Entry 9C1Z (X-ray diffraction, 2.00 A resolution); this record covers chains A and B.

== Chain A (and B) ==
Molecule: Nitric oxide synthase, endothelial
From: Homo sapiens
Notes: EC 1.14.13.39; chain B of this document is another copy of the same molecule, construct and numbering; everything in this record applies to it too
UniProtKB: P29474 (NOS3_HUMAN), isoform P29474-3; numbering as in UniProt (aligned over 41-480)
Sequence (440 residues; row label = number of the first residue in the row):
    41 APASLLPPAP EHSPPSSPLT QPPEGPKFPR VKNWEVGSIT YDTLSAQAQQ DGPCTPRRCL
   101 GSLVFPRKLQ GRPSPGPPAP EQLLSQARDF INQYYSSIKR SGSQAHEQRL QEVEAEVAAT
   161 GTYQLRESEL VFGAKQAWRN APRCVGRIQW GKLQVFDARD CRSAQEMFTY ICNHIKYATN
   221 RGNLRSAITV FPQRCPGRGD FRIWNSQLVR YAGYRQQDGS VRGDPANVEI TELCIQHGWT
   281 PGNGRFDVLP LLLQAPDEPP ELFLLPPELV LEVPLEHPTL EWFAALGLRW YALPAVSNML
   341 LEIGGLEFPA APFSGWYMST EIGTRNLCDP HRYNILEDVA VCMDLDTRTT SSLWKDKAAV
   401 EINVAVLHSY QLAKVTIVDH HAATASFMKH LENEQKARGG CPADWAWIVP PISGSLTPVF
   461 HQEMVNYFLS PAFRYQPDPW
Disordered / not traced: 41-66, 107-119 (chain B: 41-67, 107-118)
Construct notes: variant Glu298 (Asp in P29474)
Ion coordination: Zn2+: Cys94, Cys99 (shared with Cys94(B), Cys99(B) of chain B); heme Fe near Cys184 (its only coordinating residue here)
Residues lining bound ligands:
  - heme (HEM): Trp178, Ala181, Arg183, Cys184, Val185, Gly186, Gln189, Leu193, Ser226, Met339, Phe353, Ser354, Gly355, Trp356, Tyr357, Met358, Glu361, Arg365, Val418, Trp447, Phe473, Tyr475
  - V5D (7-{[3-({[4-(6-aminopyridin-2-yl)butyl]amino}methyl)phenoxy]methyl}quinolin-2-amine), molecule 1: Trp74, Trp445, Phe460, His461
  - V5D, molecule 2: Val104, Phe105, Gln247, Pro334, Val336, Phe353, Gly355, Trp356, Tyr357, Met358, Glu361, Arg365, Ala446, Trp447, Tyr475
Swiss-Prot annotation at these positions:
  - binding site (Zn(2+)): Cys94, Cys99
  - binding site ((6R)-L-erythro-5,6,7,8-tetrahydrobiopterin): Ser102, Arg365, Ala446, Trp447, Phe460
  - binding site (heme b): Cys184, Tyr475
  - binding site (L-arginine): Gln247, Trp356, Tyr357, Glu361, Asn366
  - modified residue: Ser114 (Phosphoserine)
  - natural variant: Glu298 (D298E: this construct carries the variant), Arg474 (R474C: Found in a colorectal cancer sample)
  - mutagenesis: Ser114 (S114A: Reduced nitrite (NO) production)

== Interface between chain A and chain B ==
Pairs across the interface (120; chain A residue first):
  Pro69(A) - Arg98(B)
  Pro69(A) - Leu100(B)  hydrophobic
  Arg70(A) - Leu103(B)
  Trp74(A) - Val104(B)
  Trp74(A) - Phe105(B)  hydrophobic
  Trp74(A) - His371(B)  hydrogen bond (backbone-side chain)
  Glu75(A) - Pro370(B)
  Glu75(A) - His371(B)
  Ala86(A) - Arg97(B)  hydrogen bond (backbone-side chain)
  Ala88(A) - Arg97(B)  hydrogen bond (backbone-side chain)
  Asp91(A) - Pro96(B)
  Gly92(A) - Pro96(B)  hydrogen bond (backbone-backbone)
  Cys94(A) - Cys94(B)  hydrophobic
  Cys94(A) - Thr95(B)
  Cys94(A) - Pro96(B)
  Cys94(A) - Cys99(B)  hydrophobic
  Thr95(A) - Cys94(B)
  Pro96(A) - Asp91(B)
  Pro96(A) - Gly92(B)  hydrogen bond (backbone-backbone)
  Pro96(A) - Cys94(B)
  Arg97(A) - Ala86(B)
  Arg97(A) - Ala88(B)  hydrogen bond (side chain-backbone)
  Arg97(A) - Tyr467(B)
  Arg98(A) - Pro69(B)
  Arg98(A) - Asn466(B)
  Cys99(A) - Cys94(B)  hydrophobic
  Cys99(A) - Cys99(B)  hydrophobic
  Cys99(A) - Val465(B)
  Cys99(A) - Asn466(B)  hydrogen bond (backbone-backbone)
  Leu100(A) - Pro69(B)  hydrophobic
  Leu100(A) - Val465(B)  hydrophobic
  Ser102(A) - Trp445(B)
  Ser102(A) - Glu463(B)
  Ser102(A) - Met464(B)  hydrogen bond (side chain-backbone)
  Leu103(A) - Arg70(B)
  Leu103(A) - Glu463(B)
  Leu103(A) - Met464(B)
  Val104(A) - Trp74(B)
  Val104(A) - Glu463(B)  hydrogen bond (backbone-side chain)
  Phe105(A) - Trp74(B)  hydrophobic
  Thr364(A) - Ser455(B)
  Arg365(A) - Ser455(B)
  Arg365(A) - Phe460(B)
  Asp369(A) - His461(B)
  Pro370(A) - Glu75(B)
  His371(A) - Trp74(B)
  His371(A) - Glu75(B)
  His371(A) - His461(B)
  Thr390(A) - Asp419(B)  hydrogen bond
  Thr390(A) - His421(B)
  Ser391(A) - Leu407(B)
  Ser391(A) - Gln411(B)
  Ser391(A) - Asp419(B)  hydrogen bond (backbone-side chain)
  Leu393(A) - Val400(B)
  Leu393(A) - Asn403(B)
  Leu393(A) - Val404(B)
  Leu393(A) - Leu407(B)  hydrophobic
  Leu393(A) - His420(B)
  Leu393(A) - His421(B)
  Lys395(A) - His421(B)
  Lys395(A) - Leu456(B)
  Asp396(A) - Val400(B)
  Asp396(A) - His420(B)  salt bridge
  Asp396(A) - His421(B)  salt bridge
  Asp396(A) - Ser453(B)  hydrogen bond
  Asp396(A) - Leu456(B)
  Lys397(A) - Val400(B)
  Lys397(A) - Glu401(B)  salt bridge
  Lys397(A) - Val404(B)
  Ala399(A) - Leu456(B)  hydrophobic
  Val400(A) - Leu393(B)
  Val400(A) - Asp396(B)
  Val400(A) - Lys397(B)
  Glu401(A) - Lys397(B)
  Asn403(A) - Leu393(B)
  Val404(A) - Leu393(B)
  Val404(A) - Lys397(B)
  Leu407(A) - Ser391(B)
  Leu407(A) - Leu393(B)  hydrophobic
  Gln411(A) - Ser391(B)  hydrogen bond
  Asp419(A) - Thr390(B)  hydrogen bond
  Asp419(A) - Ser391(B)  hydrogen bond (side chain-backbone)
  His420(A) - Leu393(B)
  His420(A) - Asp396(B)  salt bridge
  His421(A) - Thr390(B)
  His421(A) - Lys395(B)
  His421(A) - Asp396(B)  salt bridge
  Trp445(A) - Ser102(B)
  Trp445(A) - Ala446(B)  hydrophobic
  Ala446(A) - Trp445(B)  hydrophobic
  Pro451(A) - Ser453(B)
  Pro451(A) - Gly454(B)  hydrogen bond (backbone-backbone)
  Pro451(A) - Ser455(B)  hydrogen bond (backbone-backbone)
  Ile452(A) - Asp396(B)
  Ser453(A) - Asp396(B)  hydrogen bond
  Ser453(A) - Pro451(B)
  Ser453(A) - Ile452(B)
  Ser453(A) - Ser453(B)
  Gly454(A) - Pro451(B)  hydrogen bond (backbone-backbone)
  Ser455(A) - Thr364(B)
  Ser455(A) - Arg365(B)
  Ser455(A) - Pro451(B)  hydrogen bond (backbone-backbone)
  Leu456(A) - Lys395(B)
  Leu456(A) - Asp396(B)
  Leu456(A) - Ala399(B)  hydrophobic
  Phe460(A) - Arg365(B)
  His461(A) - Arg365(B)
  His461(A) - Asp369(B)  salt bridge
  His461(A) - His371(B)
  Glu463(A) - Ser102(B)
  Glu463(A) - Leu103(B)
  Glu463(A) - Val104(B)  hydrogen bond (side chain-backbone)
  Met464(A) - Ser102(B)  hydrogen bond (backbone-side chain)
  Met464(A) - Leu103(B)
  Val465(A) - Arg98(B)
  Val465(A) - Cys99(B)
  Val465(A) - Leu100(B)  hydrophobic
  Asn466(A) - Arg98(B)
  Asn466(A) - Cys99(B)  hydrogen bond (backbone-backbone)
  Tyr467(A) - Arg97(B)
Other interface residues (no listed pair), chain A (62 interface residues in all): Ser85, Gln87, Gly101, Cys368, Leu376, Ser392, Ala422
Other interface residues (no listed pair), chain B (61 interface residues in all): Ser85, Gly101, Cys368, Leu376, Ser392, Ala422

== Summary ==
The interface between chain A and chain B involves 62 residues on one side and 61 on the other; the contacts
include 23 hydrogen bonds and 6 salt bridges. Polar contacts include Asp396(A)-His420(B), Asp396(A)-His421(B)
and Lys397(A)-Glu401(B). Bound to chain A: heme and compound V5D.
Both chains are Nitric oxide synthase, endothelial (Homo sapiens). Entry 9C1Z (Structure of human endothelial
nitric oxide synthase heme domain in complex with
7-((3-(((4-(6-aminopyridin-2-yl)butyl)amino)methyl)phenoxy)methyl)quinolin-2-amine) was determined by X-ray
diffraction together with 9C1Y from the same study.
